9BKX - chains I and i of the 29 polymer chains in the assembly; structure by X-ray diffraction, 3.15 A resolution.

# Chain I
Molecule: Type 1 encapsulin shell protein
Source organism: Mycobacterium tuberculosis
UniProt: I6WZG6 (ENCAP_MYCTU); residue numbers follow UniProt; this construct covers 1-265
Chain sequence (279 residues; numbered 1 to 279; the number before each row is that of its first residue):
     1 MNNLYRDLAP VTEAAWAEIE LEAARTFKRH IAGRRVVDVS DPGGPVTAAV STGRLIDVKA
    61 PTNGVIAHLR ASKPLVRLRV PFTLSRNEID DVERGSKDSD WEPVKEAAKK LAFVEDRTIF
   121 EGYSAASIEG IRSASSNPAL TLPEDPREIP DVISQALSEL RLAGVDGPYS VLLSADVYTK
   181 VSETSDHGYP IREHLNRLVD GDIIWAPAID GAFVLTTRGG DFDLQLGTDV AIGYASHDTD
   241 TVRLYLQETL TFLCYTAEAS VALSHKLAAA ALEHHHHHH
Unresolved in the structure: 268-279
Differences from the reference sequence: expression tag (266-279)
Small-molecule neighbours: Ni2+ (NI): Val58, Ile66, Ala67

# Chain i
Molecule: Dye-decolorizing peroxidase
Source organism: Mycobacterium tuberculosis
Notes: EC 1.11.1.7
UniProt: I6Y4U9 (DYP_MYCTU); residue numbers follow UniProt; this construct covers 1-335
Chain sequence (335 residues; numbered 1 to 335; the number before each row is that of its first residue):
     1 MAVPAVSPQP ILAPLTPAAI FLVATIGADG EATVHDALSK ISGLVRAIGF RDPTKHLSVV
    61 VSIGSDAWDR LFAGPRPTEL HPFVELTGPR HTAPATPGDL LFHIRAETMD VCFELAGRIL
   121 KSMGDAVTVV DEVHGFRFFD NRDLLGFVDG TENPSGPIAI KATTIGDEDR NFAGSCYVHV
   181 QKYVHDMASW ESLSVTEQER VIGRTKLDDI ELDDNAKPAN SHVALNVITD DDGTERKIVR
   241 HNMPFGEVGK GEYGTYFIGY SRTPTVTEQM LRNMFLGDPA GNTDRVLDFS TAVTGGLFFS
   301 PTIDFLDHPP PLPQAATPTL AAGSLSIGSL KGSPR
Unresolved in the structure: 1-318, 331-335
Curated features (UniProtKB/Swiss-Prot):
  - region: Leu312 to Arg335 (Targeting peptide)
  - active site: Asp149 (Proton acceptor)
  - binding site (heme): His222

# How chain I and chain i interact
Contacting residue pairs (34):
  Asn2(I) - Ala322(i)
  Leu4(I) - Ala322(i)
  Arg6(I) - Thr319(i)
  Arg6(I) - Leu320(i)
  Arg6(I) - Ala321(i)  hydrogen bond (side chain-backbone)
  Arg6(I) - Ala322(i)
  Arg6(I) - Gly323(i)
  Asp7(I) - Leu320(i)
  Glu13(I) - Thr319(i)  hydrogen bond
  Glu13(I) - Leu320(i)
  Trp16(I) - Thr319(i)
  Trp16(I) - Leu320(i)
  Ala17(I) - Thr319(i)
  Glu20(I) - Thr319(i)
  Glu20(I) - Leu325(i)
  Ala23(I) - Leu325(i)  hydrophobic
  Ala24(I) - Leu325(i)
  Ala24(I) - Ile327(i)  hydrophobic
  Phe27(I) - Ile327(i)  hydrophobic
  Lys28(I) - Leu330(i)
  Ile31(I) - Leu330(i)  hydrophobic
  Arg34(I) - Gly328(i)  hydrogen bond (side chain-backbone)
  Arg34(I) - Ser329(i)
  Arg34(I) - Leu330(i)  hydrogen bond (backbone-backbone)
  Arg35(I) - Leu330(i)
  Asp229(I) - Ser324(i)
  Asp229(I) - Ile327(i)  hydrogen bond (side chain-backbone)
  Asp229(I) - Gly328(i)  hydrogen bond (side chain-backbone)
  Val230(I) - Ser324(i)
  Val230(I) - Leu325(i)  hydrogen bond (backbone-backbone)
  Val230(I) - Ile327(i)  hydrophobic
  Ala231(I) - Gly323(i)
  Ala231(I) - Ser324(i)
  Ile232(I) - Gly323(i)
Interface residues without a listed pair, chain I (22 interface residues in all): Ala9, Val11, Val39
Interface residues without a listed pair, chain i (12 interface residues in all): Ser326
The authors on this interface:
  - specific contacts: Arg34(I)-Leu330(i) (hydrogen bond), Arg34(I)-Ile327(i), Arg34(I)-Gly328(i), Asp229(I)-Gly328(i), Val230(I)-Leu325(i) (backbone contact)
  - interface residues, chain I: Ala24(I), Phe27(I), Lys28(I), Ile31(I), Arg35(I), Val39(I), Val230(I)

# Summary
22 residues of chain I face 12 of chain i across their interface, with 7 hydrogen bonds. Among the polar pairs
are Arg6(I)-Ala321(i), Glu13(I)-Thr319(i) and Arg34(I)-Gly328(i). The authors report a hydrogen bond between
Arg34(I) and Leu330(i); contacts between Arg34(I) and Ile327(i), Arg34(I) and Gly328(i) and Asp229(I) and
Gly328(i); a backbone contact between Val230(I) and Leu325(i). From the paper: interface residues Ala24(I),
Phe27(I) and Lys28(I) among others.
Here chain I is Type 1 encapsulin shell protein and chain i is Dye-decolorizing peroxidase, both from
Mycobacterium tuberculosis. Entry 9BKX (Mycobacterium tuberculosis encapsulin in complex with DyP) was
determined by X-ray diffraction.
